PDB entry 6MNG | X-ray diffraction, 2.66 A resolution | chains D and A of the 4 polymer chains in the assembly

# Chain D
Name: Padi4 (92-105) peptide and MHCII I-Ab beta chain
Organism: Mus musculus
Notes: EC 3.5.3.15
UniProt: chimeric construct of Q9Z183, P14483: residues -26 to -14 from Q9Z183 (PADI4_MOUSE) positions 93-105 (UniProt number = residue number + 119); residues 3-191 from P14483 positions 30-218 (UniProt number = residue number + 27)
Sequence (217 residues; each row starts with the number of its first residue; note: 1 number in that range is skipped by the numbering (no residue carries it; nothing is unmodelled there); numbers below 1 keep their minus sign (Arg-26 is residue -26)):
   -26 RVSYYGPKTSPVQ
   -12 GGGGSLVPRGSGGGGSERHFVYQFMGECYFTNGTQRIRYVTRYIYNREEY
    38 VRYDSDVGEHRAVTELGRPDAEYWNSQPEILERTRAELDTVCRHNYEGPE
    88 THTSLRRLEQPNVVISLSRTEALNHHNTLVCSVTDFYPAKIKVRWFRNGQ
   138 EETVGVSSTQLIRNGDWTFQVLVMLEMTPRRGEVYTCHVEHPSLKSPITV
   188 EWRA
Disordered / not traced: -26, -12 to 3, 107-113
Differences from the reference sequence: linker (-12 to 2)
Cystine bridges: Cys15-Cys79, Cys118-Cys174
UniProt features mapped onto this chain:
  - region: Arg190, Ala191 (Connecting peptide)
  - glycosylation: Asn19 (N-linked (GlcNAc...) asparagine)

# Chain A
Name: 4738 TCR alpha chain
Organism: Mus musculus
Sequence (208 residues; numbered 1 to 208; the number before each row is that of its first residue):
     1 MQQVRQSPQSLTVWEGETAILNCSYENSAFDYLPWYQQFPGEGPALLIAI
    51 RSVSDKKEDGRFTIFFNKREKKLSLHITDSQPGDSATYFCAGIDTGANTG
   101 KLTFGHGTILRVHPNIQNPDPAVYQLRDSKSSDKSVCLFTDFDSQTNVSQ
   151 SKDSDVYITDKCVLDMRSMDFKSNSAVAWSNKSDFACANAFNNSIIPEDT
   201 FFPSPESS
Disordered / not traced: 1-2, 131-132, 204-208
Cystine bridges: Cys23-Cys90, Cys137-Cys187

# How chain D and chain A interact
Pairs across the interface - 6 pairs, chain D then chain A:
  Tyr-22(D) with Asp94(A), hydrogen bond; Gly96(A)
  Gly-21(D) with Asn98(A), hydrogen bond (backbone-side chain)
  Pro-20(D) with Asn98(A), hydrogen bond (backbone-side chain)
  Lys-19(D) with Thr95(A), hydrogen bond (side chain-backbone); Asn98(A), hydrogen bond
Other interface residues (no listed pair), chain A (6 interface residues in all): Ala29, Ala97

# In short
4 residues of chain D and 6 residues of chain A are in contact; the contacts include 5 hydrogen bonds. Among
the polar pairs are Tyr-22(D)-Asp94(A), Gly-21(D)-Asn98(A) and Pro-20(D)-Asn98(A).
Chain D is Padi4 (92-105) peptide and MHCII I-Ab beta chain and chain A is 4738 TCR alpha chain, both from Mus
musculus; the structure, 4738 TCR bound to IAb Padi4, was determined by X-ray diffraction together with 6MKD,
6MKR, 6MNM, 6MNN and 6MNO from the same study.
